8GAP - chains A and B of the 8 polymer chains in the assembly; structure by electron microscopy, 3.80 A resolution.

# Chain A
Molecule: Telomerase reverse transcriptase
Organism: Tetrahymena thermophila
Notes: EC 2.7.7.49
UniProt: O77448 (TERT_TETTH); numbering as in UniProt (aligned over 1-1117)
Chain sequence (1117 residues; numbered 1 to 1117; the number before each row is that of its first residue):
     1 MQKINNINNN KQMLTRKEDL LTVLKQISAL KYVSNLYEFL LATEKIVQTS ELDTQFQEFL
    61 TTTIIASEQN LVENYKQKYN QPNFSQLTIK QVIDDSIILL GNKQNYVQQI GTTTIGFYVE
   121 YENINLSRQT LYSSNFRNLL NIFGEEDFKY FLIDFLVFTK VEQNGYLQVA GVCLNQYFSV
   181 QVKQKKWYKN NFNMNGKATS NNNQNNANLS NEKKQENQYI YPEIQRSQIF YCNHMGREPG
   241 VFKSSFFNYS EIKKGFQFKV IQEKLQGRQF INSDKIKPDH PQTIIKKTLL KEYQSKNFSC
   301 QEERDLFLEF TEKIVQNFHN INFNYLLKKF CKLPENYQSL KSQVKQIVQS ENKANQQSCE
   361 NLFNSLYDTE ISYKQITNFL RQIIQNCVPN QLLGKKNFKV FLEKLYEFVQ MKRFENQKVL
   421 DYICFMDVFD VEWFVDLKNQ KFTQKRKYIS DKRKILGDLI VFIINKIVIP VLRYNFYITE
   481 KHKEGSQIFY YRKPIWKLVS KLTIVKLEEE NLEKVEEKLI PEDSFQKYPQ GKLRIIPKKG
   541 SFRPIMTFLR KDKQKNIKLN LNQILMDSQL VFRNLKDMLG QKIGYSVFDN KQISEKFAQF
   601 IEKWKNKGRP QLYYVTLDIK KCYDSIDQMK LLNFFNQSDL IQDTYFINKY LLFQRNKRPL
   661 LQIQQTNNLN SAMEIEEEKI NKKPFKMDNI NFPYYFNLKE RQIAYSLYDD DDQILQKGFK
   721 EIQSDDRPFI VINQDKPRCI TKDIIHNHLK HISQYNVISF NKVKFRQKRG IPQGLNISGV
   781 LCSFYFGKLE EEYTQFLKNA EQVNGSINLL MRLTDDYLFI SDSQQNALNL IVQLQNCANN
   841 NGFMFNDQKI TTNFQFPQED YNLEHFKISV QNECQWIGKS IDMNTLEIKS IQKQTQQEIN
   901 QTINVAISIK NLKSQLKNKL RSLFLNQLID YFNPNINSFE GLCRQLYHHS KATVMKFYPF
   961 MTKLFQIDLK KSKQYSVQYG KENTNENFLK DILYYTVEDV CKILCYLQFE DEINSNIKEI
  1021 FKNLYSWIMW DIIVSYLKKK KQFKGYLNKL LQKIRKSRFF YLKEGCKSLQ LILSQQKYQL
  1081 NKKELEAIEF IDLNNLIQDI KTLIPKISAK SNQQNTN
Unresolved in the structure: 1-10, 180-215, 252-280, 664-686, 1111-1117
Curated features (UniProtKB/Swiss-Prot):
  - binding site (Mg(2+)): Asp618, Asp815, Asp816
  - mutagenesis: Lys90 (K90A: Decreased reverse transcriptase activity), Asp94 (D94A: Decreased reverse transcriptase activity; does not affect DNA-binding), Lys103 (K103A: Does not affect reverse transcriptase activity), Arg137 (R137A: Decreased reverse transcriptase activity), Glu145 to Glu146 (Does not affect reverse transcriptase activity), Phe158 (F158A: Abolished reverse transcriptase activity), Gln168 (Q168A: Strongly decreased reverse transcriptase activity; strongly decreased DNA-binding; Q168E: Does not affect reverse transcriptase activity; Q168N: Decreased reverse transcriptase activity), Leu174 (L174A: Decreased reverse transcriptase activity), Phe178 (F178A: Strongly decreased reverse transcriptase activity; strongly decreased DNA-binding), Lys183 to Lys189 (Strongly decreased reverse transcriptase activity), Lys183 to Lys186 (Strongly decreased reverse transcriptase activity), Lys185 to Lys186 (Does not affect reverse transcriptase activity), 47 further mutagenesis entries in UniProt

# Chain B
Molecule: Telomerase RNA
Organism: Tetrahymena thermophila
Sequence (159 nucleotides; row label = number of the first residue in the row):
     1 AUACCCGCUU AAUUCAUUCA GAUCUGUAAU AGAACUGUCA UUCAACCCCA AAAAUCUAGU
    61 GCUGAUAUAA CCUUCACCAA UUAGGUUCAA AUAAGUGGUA AUGCGGGACA AAAGACUAUC
   121 GACAUUUGAU ACACUAUUUA UCAAUGGAUG UCUUAUUUU
What the authors report for this chain:
  - conformationally variable residues: U73, C75, U92
  - contacts within the chain: U73-A83, A80-G95
  - mutagenesis - U117DEL: unchanged binding to Telomerase La-related protein p65

# How chain A and chain B interact
Pairs across the interface (143; chain A residue first):
  Lys11(A) with G61(B), salt bridge to the phosphate
  Ser179(A) with U55(B), base contact
  Tyr219(A) with U135(B), base contact
  Ile220(A) with U135(B), base contact
  Tyr221(A) with U135(B), hydrogen bond to the base
  Gln228(A) with C43(B), base contact
  Tyr231(A) with A45(B), phosphate contact
  Cys232(A) with C39(B), base contact
  His234(A) with U38(B), hydrogen bond to the sugar; C39(B), sugar contact
  Met235(A) with U18(B), hydrogen bond to the base; U38(B), base contact
  Gly236(A) with U18(B), base contact
  Arg237(A) with U17(B), sugar contact; U18(B), base contact; C19(B), base contact; U36(B), hydrogen bond to the base; G37(B), hydrogen bond to the base; U38(B), hydrogen bond to the base
  Pro239(A) with A16(B), base contact
  Phe242(A) with C39(B), stacking on the base
  Lys243(A) with U38(B), salt bridge to the phosphate; C39(B), hydrogen bond to the phosphate
  Ser244(A) with C39(B), hydrogen bond to the phosphate
  Asn322(A) with A12(B), base contact; U13(B), hydrogen bond to the base
  Asn324(A) with U14(B), sugar contact; C15(B), base contact; A16(B), base contact
  Tyr325(A) with A11(B), hydrogen bond to the sugar; A12(B), sugar contact
  Leu327(A) with C15(B), base contact
  Lys328(A) with U14(B), salt bridge to the phosphate; C15(B), salt bridge to the phosphate
  Lys329(A) with U10(B), salt bridge to the phosphate; A11(B), hydrogen bond to the sugar
  Lys332(A) with C15(B), sugar contact
  Leu333(A) with C15(B), hydrogen bond to the base; A16(B), sugar contact
  Tyr337(A) with A16(B), hydrogen bond to the phosphate; U17(B), hydrogen bond to the phosphate
  Gln338(A) with A16(B), hydrogen bond to the phosphate
  Lys341(A) with U17(B), salt bridge to the phosphate
  Lys374(A) with A100(B), salt bridge to the phosphate
  Arg413(A) with A45(B), hydrogen bond to the sugar
  Leu420(A) with U135(B), base contact; A136(B), base contact
  Asp421(A) with A136(B), hydrogen bond to the base
  Cys424(A) with A136(B), base contact; U137(B), phosphate contact
  Phe425(A) with A136(B), base contact
  Asp427(A) with U138(B), hydrogen bond to the base
  Val428(A) with U138(B), hydrogen bond to the base
  Phe429(A) with U138(B), base contact
  Gln444(A) with C132(B), sugar contact
  Lys445(A) with U138(B), hydrogen bond to the sugar; U139(B), sugar contact
  Arg446(A) with C132(B), base contact; A133(B), hydrogen bond to the base; U137(B), base contact; U139(B), hydrogen bond to the base
  Lys447(A) with C132(B), sugar contact; A133(B), salt bridge to the phosphate
  Ile449(A) with U137(B), base contact; U138(B), sugar contact
  Ser450(A) with U137(B), base contact
  Arg453(A) with U137(B), salt bridge to the phosphate
  Arg473(A) with C39(B), hydrogen bond to the base; A40(B), base contact
  Arg492(A) with C15(B), hydrogen bond to the base
  Pro494(A) with A16(B), sugar contact
  Lys501(A) with C19(B), salt bridge to the phosphate
  Lys532(A) with A44(B), phosphate contact; A45(B), salt bridge to the phosphate
  Arg534(A) with C46(B), salt bridge to the phosphate
  Ile545(A) with C46(B), base contact
  Thr547(A) with C46(B), sugar contact
  Leu549(A) with A45(B), base contact
  Arg550(A) with U41(B), hydrogen bond to the base
  Lys551(A) with U41(B), base contact
  Asp552(A) with U41(B), base contact
  Gln569(A) with C49(B), hydrogen bond to the phosphate
  Lys576(A) with C49(B), sugar contact
  Phe588(A) with C49(B), sugar contact
  Lys591(A) with A50(B), sugar contact
  Asn656(A) with A53(B), phosphate contact
  Lys657(A) with A52(B), salt bridge to the phosphate; A53(B), phosphate contact
  Arg658(A) with A54(B), base contact
  Met687(A) with A58(B), phosphate contact
  Pro693(A) with A54(B), sugar contact; U55(B), phosphate contact
  Tyr694(A) with A54(B), sugar contact; A58(B), hydrogen bond to the base
  Asn697(A) with A53(B), hydrogen bond to the phosphate
  Lys762(A) with A40(B), phosphate contact
  Gly774(A) with C47(B), sugar contact
  Leu775(A) with C47(B), sugar contact
  Asn776(A) with C47(B), sugar contact; C48(B), sugar contact
  Ile909(A) with U135(B), base contact
  Lys910(A) with U135(B), hydrogen bond to the sugar
  Lys913(A) with C56(B), sugar contact
  Ser914(A) with C56(B), hydrogen bond to the sugar
  Lys917(A) with C56(B), hydrogen bond to the base; G59(B), hydrogen bond to the base
  Asn918(A) with A53(B), sugar contact; C56(B), base contact
  Arg921(A) with A52(B), phosphate contact; A53(B), salt bridge to the phosphate
  Ser922(A) with A52(B), hydrogen bond to the base
  Ile967(A) with A136(B), base contact
  Asp968(A) with A136(B), sugar contact
  Lys971(A) with A136(B), sugar contact; U138(B), salt bridge to the phosphate
  Ser972(A) with A136(B), hydrogen bond to the phosphate
  Lys973(A) with C134(B), hydrogen bond to the base
  Lys990(A) with U60(B), hydrogen bond to the base
  Tyr994(A) with U60(B), stacking on the base
  Tyr995(A) with G59(B), stacking on the base; U60(B), hydrogen bond to the phosphate
  Lys1022(A) with G61(B), base contact
  Asn1023(A) with G61(B), hydrogen bond to the base
  Lys1038(A) with C71(B), salt bridge to the phosphate
  Lys1040(A) with A79(B), salt bridge to the phosphate
  Lys1041(A) with C78(B), salt bridge to the phosphate
  Lys1044(A) with C72(B), phosphate contact
  Gln1052(A) with A70(B), hydrogen bond to the phosphate; C71(B), hydrogen bond to the phosphate
  Lys1053(A) with G64(B), salt bridge to the phosphate
  Ile1054(A) with U63(B), base contact
  Lys1056(A) with A65(B), phosphate contact; U66(B), base contact
  Ser1057(A) with U63(B), base contact
  Phe1059(A) with A65(B), phosphate contact; U66(B), base contact
  Phe1060(A) with G64(B), base contact; A65(B), phosphate contact
  Tyr1061(A) with G61(B), stacking on the base; U63(B), base contact
  Lys1063(A) with U66(B), salt bridge to the phosphate
  Glu1064(A) with G61(B), base contact
  Lys1101(A) with U68(B), base contact
Also at the interface, not in a pair above, chain A (124 interface residues in all): Gln218, Ser227, Phe230, Glu238, Cys331, Lys395, Met426, Phe442, Lys497, Gln530, Arg543, Lys553, Asn562, Asp589, Leu661, Ile690, Leu925, Ile929, Asp930, Gln978, Arg1055
Also at the interface, not in a pair above, chain B (60 interface residues in all): G7, A20, U42, A51, U57, C62, C77, A140

# Summary
124 residues of chain A face 60 of chain B across their interface; the contacts include 40 hydrogen bonds, 20
salt bridges and 4 aromatic stacking contacts. Among the polar pairs are Tyr221(A)-U135(B), Met235(A)-U18(B)
and Arg237(A)-U36(B). From the paper: U117DEL of chain B leaves binding to Telomerase La-related protein p65
unchanged; conformational variability at U73(B), C75(B) and U92(B).
Here chain A is Telomerase reverse transcriptase and chain B is Telomerase RNA, both from Tetrahymena
thermophila. Entry 8GAP (Structure of LARP7 protein p65-telomerase RNA complex in telomerase) was determined
by electron microscopy.
